7YML - chains L and F of the 24 polymer chains in the assembly; structure by electron microscopy, 2.60 A resolution.

== Chain L ==
Molecule: Reaction center protein L chain
Source organism: Rhodobacter capsulatus
UniProt: A0A0Q0UNB5 (A0A0Q0UNB5_RHOCA); residue numbers follow UniProt; this construct covers 1-282
Amino-acid sequence (282 residues; row label = number of the first residue in the row):
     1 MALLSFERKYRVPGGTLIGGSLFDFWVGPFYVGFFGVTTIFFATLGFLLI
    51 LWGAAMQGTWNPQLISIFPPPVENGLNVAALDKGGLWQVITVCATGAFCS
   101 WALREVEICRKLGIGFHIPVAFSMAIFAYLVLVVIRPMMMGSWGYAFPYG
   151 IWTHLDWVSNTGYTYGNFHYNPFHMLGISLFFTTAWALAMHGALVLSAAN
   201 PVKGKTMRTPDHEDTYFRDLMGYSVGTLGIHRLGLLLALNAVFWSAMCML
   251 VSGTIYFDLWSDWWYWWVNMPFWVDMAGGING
Disordered / not traced: 1
Bound ions: Fe ion: His191, His231 (shared with 3 residues of chain M)
Ligand contacts:
  - bacteriochlorophyll a (BCL), molecule 1: Phe47, Ile50, Phe98, Tyr129, Leu132, Phe147, Ile151, Trp152, His154, Leu155, Trp157, Val158
  - bacteriochlorophyll a (BCL), molecule 2: Phe98, Phe122, Ala125, Ile126, Ala128, Tyr129, Leu132, Trp157, Val158, Ser159, Thr161, Gly162, Tyr163, Asn167, Phe168, His169, His174, Gly177, Ile178, Phe181, Phe182, Val242, Ser245, Ala246, Cys248, Met249
  - bacteriochlorophyll a (BCL), molecule 3: Val158, Tyr163, His169, Phe182
  - bacteriochlorophyll a (BCL), molecule 4: His169, His174, Met175, Ile178, Ser179, Phe182, Thr183, Trp186, Met221
  - bacteriopheophytin a (BPH), molecule 1: Thr39, Phe42, Ala43, Gly46, Phe47, Ile50, Ile90, Cys93, Ala94, Ala97, Phe98, Trp101, Glu105, Ile118, Ala121, Phe122, Met124, Ala125, Tyr129, Phe147, Tyr149, Gly150, Ile151, His154, Phe181, Ala238, Leu239, Val242
  - bacteriopheophytin a (BPH), molecule 2: Phe182, Ala185, Trp186, Ala189, Met190, Phe217, Leu220, Met221
  - ubiquinone-10 (U10), molecule 1: Leu22, Phe23, Phe34, Val37, Thr38, Phe41, Phe42, Leu45, Val78, Gln88, Val89, Thr91, Val92, Cys93, Thr95, Gly96, Leu130, Val134, Trp143
  - ubiquinone-10 (U10), molecule 2: Val27, Phe30, Tyr31, Val32, Gly36, Ile40, Trp101, Arg104
  - ubiquinone-10 (U10), molecule 3: Pro172, Met175, Leu176, Ser179, Leu180, Thr183, Trp186, Met190, His191, Leu194, Val195, Glu213, Asp214, Phe217, Met221, Tyr223, Ser224, Val225, Gly226, Thr227, Ile230, Leu233, Leu237, Trp264
  - ubiquinone-10 (U10), molecule 4: Trp264, Trp266, Trp267
From the paper describing this entry:
  - contacts within the chain: Phe173-Trp244
  - binding site for bacteriochlorophyll a: His174

== Chain F ==
Molecule: Light-harvesting protein B-870 alpha chain
Source organism: Rhodobacter capsulatus
UniProt: P02948 (LHA1_RHOCA); residue numbers follow UniProt; this construct covers 1-58
Amino-acid sequence (58 residues; row label = number of the first residue in the row):
     1 MSKFYKIWLVFDPRRVFVAQGVFLFLLAVLIHLILLSTPAFNWLTVATAK
    51 HGYVAAAQ
Disordered / not traced: 55-58
Modified / non-standard residues: Met1 (N-formylmethionine; FME)
Ligand contacts:
  - bacteriochlorophyll a (BCL), molecule 1: Phe4, Ile7, Trp8, Val16, Gln20, Phe23, Ile31
  - bacteriochlorophyll a (BCL), molecule 2: Phe11, Arg15, Val16, Ala19, Phe23
  - bacteriochlorophyll a (BCL), molecule 3: Gly21, Leu24, Phe25, Ala28, His32, Leu35, Phe41, Trp43
  - bacteriochlorophyll a (BCL), molecule 4: Leu24, Leu27, Ala28, Ile31, His32, Leu35, Phe41
  - spheroidene (SPO), molecule 1: Phe4, Lys6, Ile7, Leu9, Val10
  - spheroidene (SPO), molecule 2: Phe17, Gln20, Phe23, Leu24, Leu27, Leu30, Ile31, Ile34
  - spheroidene (SPO), molecule 3: Phe17, Gln20, Gly21, Lys50
  - spheroidene (SPO), molecule 4: Phe25, Ala28, Val29, His32, Leu33, Leu36, Trp43
UniProt features mapped onto this chain:
  - binding site (a bacteriochlorophyll): His32
From the paper describing this entry:
  - binding site for bacteriochlorophyll a: Arg15

== Interface between chain L and chain F ==
Pairs across the interface - 10 pairs, chain L then chain F:
  Leu48(L) - Phe25(F)  hydrophobic
  Leu48(L) - Val29(F)  hydrophobic
  Leu51(L) - Leu33(F)  hydrophobic
  Trp52(L) - Leu33(F)  hydrophobic
  Trp52(L) - Leu36(F)  hydrophobic
  Ala55(L) - Leu33(F)
  Ala55(L) - Ser37(F)
  Trp60(L) - Leu33(F)
  Trp60(L) - Ile34(F)
  Trp60(L) - Ser37(F)  hydrogen bond
Other interface residues (no listed pair), chain L (6 interface residues in all): Phe47
Other interface residues (no listed pair), chain F (8 interface residues in all): Leu26, Leu30

== In short ==
The interface between chain L and chain F involves 6 residues on one side and 8 on the other; the contacts
include 1 hydrogen bond. Its one hydrogen-bonded contact is Trp60(L)-Ser37(F). From the paper: a binding site
for bacteriochlorophyll a at His174(L) and Arg15(F); contacts within the chain involving Phe173(L) and
Trp244(L).
Chain L is Reaction center protein L chain and chain F is Light-harvesting protein B-870 alpha chain, both
from Rhodobacter capsulatus; the structure, Structure of photosynthetic LH1-RC super-complex of Rhodobacter
capsulatus, was determined by electron microscopy.
